Entry 7RTO (electron microscopy, 3.80 A resolution); this record covers chains B and C of the 3 polymer chains in the assembly.

Chain B (and C):
Molecule: Outer capsid protein VP5
Source organism: Bluetongue virus (serotype 1 / isolate South Africa)
Notes: chain C of this document is another copy of the same molecule, construct and numbering; everything in this record applies to it too
UniProt: K7QP12 (K7QP12_9REOV); residues 1-526 here = UniProt positions 1-526
Chain sequence (526 residues; each row starts with the number of its first residue):
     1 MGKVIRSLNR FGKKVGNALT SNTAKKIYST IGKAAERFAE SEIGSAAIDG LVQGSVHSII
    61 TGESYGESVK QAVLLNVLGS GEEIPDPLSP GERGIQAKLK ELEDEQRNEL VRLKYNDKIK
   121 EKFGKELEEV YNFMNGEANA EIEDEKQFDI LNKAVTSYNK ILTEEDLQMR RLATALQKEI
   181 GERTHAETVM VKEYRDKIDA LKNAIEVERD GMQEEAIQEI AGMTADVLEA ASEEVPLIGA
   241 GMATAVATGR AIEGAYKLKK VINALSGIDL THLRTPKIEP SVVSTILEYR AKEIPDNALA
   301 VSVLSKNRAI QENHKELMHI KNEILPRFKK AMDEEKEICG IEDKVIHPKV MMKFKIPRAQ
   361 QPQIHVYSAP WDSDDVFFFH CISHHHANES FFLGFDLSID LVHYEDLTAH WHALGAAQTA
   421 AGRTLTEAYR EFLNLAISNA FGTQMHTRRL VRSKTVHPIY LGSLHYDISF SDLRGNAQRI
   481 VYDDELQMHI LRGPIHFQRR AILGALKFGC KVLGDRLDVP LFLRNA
Disordered / not traced: 1-60, 136-145, 205-244, 264-294, 331-355, 515-526 (chain C: 1-60, 136-319, 515-526)
From the paper describing this entry:
  - mutagenesis - K259E, K260E, W411A, L414A, A417D/Q418A, A417D/Q418A/A420D, Q418A: abolished growth
  - mutagenesis - F378A: unchanged growth
  - mutagenesis - Q418A: unchanged binding to VP7

Interface between chain B and chain C:
Residue-residue contacts (34; chain B residue first):
  Pro-90(B) / Leu-78(C)
  Gly-91(B) / Leu-78(C)
  Gly-94(B) / Gly-79(C)
  Ile-95(B) / Gly-81(C)
  Ile-95(B) / Glu-92(C)
  Ile-95(B) / Ile-95(C)  hydrophobic
  Lys-98(B) / Leu-99(C)
  Leu-102(B) / Leu-99(C)  hydrophobic
  Leu-102(B) / Gln-106(C)
  Gln-106(B) / Gln-106(C)
  Glu-109(B) / Leu-113(C)
  Leu-113(B) / Leu-113(C)  hydrophobic
  Asn-132(B) / Lys-114(C)
  Pro-370(B) / Gly-493(C)
  Trp-371(B) / Arg-492(C)
  Ser-373(B) / Gly-493(C)  hydrogen bond (side chain-backbone)
  Ser-373(B) / Pro-494(C)
  Asp-374(B) / Pro-494(C)
  Asp-374(B) / Ile-495(C)
  Leu-425(B) / Thr-61(C)
  Thr-426(B) / Thr-61(C)  hydrogen bond (side chain-backbone)
  Arg-452(B) / Phe-441(C)
  Val-456(B) / Arg-492(C)
  His-457(B) / Gly-62(C)
  His-457(B) / Glu-67(C)  salt bridge
  Pro-458(B) / Thr-61(C)
  Ile-459(B) / Gln-71(C)
  Ile-459(B) / Arg-492(C)
  Ile-459(B) / Gly-493(C)
  Tyr-460(B) / Gln-71(C)
  Tyr-460(B) / Leu-75(C)  hydrophobic
  Leu-461(B) / Leu-75(C)
  Leu-461(B) / Pro-494(C)
  Gly-462(B) / Leu-75(C)
Other interface residues (no listed pair), chain B (30 interface residues in all): Leu-88, Glu-105, Asn-116, Tyr-367, Ser-368, Met-445
Other interface residues (no listed pair), chain C (26 interface residues in all): Leu-102, Glu-103, Leu-110, Asp-117, Thr-443, Phe-497, Arg-500

Summary:
30 residues of chain B and 26 residues of chain C are in contact; the contacts include 2 hydrogen bonds and 1
salt bridge. Among the polar pairs are His-457(B)/Glu-67(C), Ser-373(B)/Gly-493(C) and Thr-426(B)/Thr-61(C).
The paper reports that K259E, K260E and W411A of chain B, among others, abolish growth; F378A of chain B
leaves growth unchanged; 8 substitutions were tested in all.
Both chains are Outer capsid protein VP5 (Bluetongue virus (serotype 1 / isolate South Africa)). Entry 7RTO
(Cryo-EM structure of bluetongue virus capsid protein VP5 at low endosomal pH intermediate state 2) was
determined by electron microscopy together with 7RTN from the same study.
